PDB entry 9H2H | electron microscopy, 6.10 A resolution (low resolution: residue-level contacts below are approximate; hydrogen-bond / salt-bridge calls are withheld) | chains G and I of the 22 polymer chains in the assembly

Chain G:
Molecule: Occlusion-derived virus envelope protein E27
Source organism: Autographa californica nucleopolyhedrovirus
UniProt: P41702 (E27_NPVAC); residue numbers follow UniProt; this construct covers 1-290
Sequence (290 residues; each row starts with the number of its first residue):
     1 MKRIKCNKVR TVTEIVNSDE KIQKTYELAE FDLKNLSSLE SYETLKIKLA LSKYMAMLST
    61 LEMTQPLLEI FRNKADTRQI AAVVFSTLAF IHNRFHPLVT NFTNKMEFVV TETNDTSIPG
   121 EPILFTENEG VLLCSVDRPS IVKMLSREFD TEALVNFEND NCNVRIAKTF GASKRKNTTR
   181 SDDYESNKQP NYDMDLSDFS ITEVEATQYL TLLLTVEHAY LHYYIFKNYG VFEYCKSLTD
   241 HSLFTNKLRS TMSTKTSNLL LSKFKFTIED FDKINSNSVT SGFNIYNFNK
Unresolved in the structure: 1-6, 157-160, 175-197, 255-257, 277-290

Chain I:
Molecule: Protein C42
Source organism: Autographa californica nucleopolyhedrovirus
UniProt: P25695 (C42_NPVAC); residues 1-361 here = UniProt positions 1-361
Sequence (361 residues; each row starts with the number of its first residue):
     1 MSAIALYLEI NKLRLKIDEP MQLAIWPQLF PLLCDEHQSV QLNTDVLINF MMHVARKSQN
    61 TILNNNAAIA SQYAAGNADV VAAPASAQPT PRPVINLFAR ANAAAPAQPS EELINMRRYR
   121 NAARKLIHHY SLNSTSSTEY KISDVVMTMI FLLRSEKYHS LFKLLETTFD DYTCRPQMTQ
   181 VQTDTLLDAV RSLLEMPSTT IDLTTVDIMR SSFARCFNSP IMRYAKIVLL QNVALQRDKR
   241 TTLEELLIER GEKIQMLQPQ QYINSGTEIP FCDDAEFLNR LLKHIDPYPL SRMYYNAANT
   301 MFYTTMENYA VSNCKFNIED YNNIFKVMEN IRKHSNKNSN DQDELNIYLG VQSSNAKRKK
   361 Y
Unresolved in the structure: 1-112, 197-199, 235-237, 332-361
UniProt features mapped onto this chain:
  - region: L32 to E36 (LXCXE motif)
  - motif: K357 to K360 (Nuclear localization signal)

Chain G / chain I interface:
Contacting residue pairs (172):
  T44(G) - L290(I)
  I47(G) - Y294(I)
  K48(G) - L282(I)
  K48(G) - I285(I)
  K48(G) - D286(I)
  K48(G) - Y288(I)
  L49(G) - L282(I)
  S52(G) - L278(I)
  S52(G) - L281(I)
  K53(G) - L278(I)
  A56(G) - C272(I)
  A56(G) - F277(I)
  A56(G) - L278(I)
  A56(G) - L281(I)
  M57(G) - I269(I)
  M57(G) - P270(I)
  M57(G) - F271(I)
  M57(G) - C272(I)
  T60(G) - P270(I)
  T60(G) - C272(I)
  L61(G) - P270(I)
  T77(G) - Q260(I)
  T77(G) - Q261(I)
  R78(G) - Q261(I)
  R78(G) - Y262(I)
  A81(G) - Q261(I)
  A81(G) - I263(I)
  A82(G) - I263(I)
  F85(G) - I263(I)
  F85(G) - T267(I)
  A89(G) - I269(I)
  F90(G) - F271(I)
  N93(G) - F271(I)
  T100(G) - I269(I)
  N101(G) - G266(I)
  N101(G) - T267(I)
  N101(G) - E268(I)
  N101(G) - I269(I)
  F102(G) - G266(I)
  T103(G) - S265(I)
  N104(G) - I263(I)
  N104(G) - N264(I)
  N104(G) - S265(I)
  N104(G) - G266(I)
  K105(G) - Y262(I)
  K105(G) - I263(I)
  K105(G) - N264(I)
  M106(G) - Y262(I)
  M106(G) - I263(I)
  E107(G) - P259(I)
  E107(G) - Q261(I)
  F108(G) - P259(I)
  F108(G) - Q260(I)
  F108(G) - Q261(I)
  F108(G) - I263(I)
  V109(G) - I254(I)
  V109(G) - L257(I)
  V109(G) - Q260(I)
  V110(G) - Q260(I)
  T111(G) - I254(I)
  N114(G) - R250(I)
  N114(G) - N308(I)
  N114(G) - V311(I)
  N114(G) - S312(I)
  D115(G) - E249(I)
  D115(G) - R250(I)
  D115(G) - K253(I)
  T116(G) - R250(I)
  T116(G) - I254(I)
  S117(G) - R250(I)
  S117(G) - N308(I)
  I118(G) - L246(I)
  I118(G) - L247(I)
  I118(G) - R250(I)
  I118(G) - N308(I)
  P119(G) - L246(I)
  P119(G) - T305(I)
  P119(G) - N308(I)
  P119(G) - Y309(I)
  P119(G) - S312(I)
  G120(G) - T305(I)
  G120(G) - Y309(I)
  T126(G) - Q255(I)
  L133(G) - P259(I)
  S140(G) - T304(I)
  K143(G) - T304(I)
  K143(G) - E307(I)
  M144(G) - T300(I)
  M144(G) - M301(I)
  M144(G) - T304(I)
  R147(G) - S131(I)
  R147(G) - L132(I)
  R147(G) - N133(I)
  R147(G) - T300(I)
  R147(G) - Y303(I)
  R147(G) - T304(I)
  R147(G) - E307(I)
  E148(G) - H128(I)
  E148(G) - N133(I)
  E148(G) - S134(I)
  E148(G) - T135(I)
  F149(G) - T135(I)
  D150(G) - T135(I)
  D150(G) - S136(I)
  D150(G) - R292(I)
  D150(G) - N296(I)
  T151(G) - R292(I)
  T151(G) - M293(I)
  T151(G) - N296(I)
  E152(G) - R292(I)
  A153(G) - R292(I)
  L154(G) - R292(I)
  V155(G) - S291(I)
  V155(G) - R292(I)
  V155(G) - Y295(I)
  D198(G) - R280(I)
  D198(G) - K283(I)
  F199(G) - R280(I)
  F199(G) - H284(I)
  I201(G) - H284(I)
  I201(G) - Y288(I)
  T202(G) - Y288(I)
  E203(G) - Y288(I)
  E203(G) - P289(I)
  E203(G) - M293(I)
  A206(G) - Y288(I)
  A206(G) - M293(I)
  T207(G) - M293(I)
  T207(G) - N296(I)
  T207(G) - A297(I)
  L210(G) - M293(I)
  L210(G) - Y294(I)
  T211(G) - A297(I)
  T211(G) - T300(I)
  T211(G) - M301(I)
  L214(G) - M301(I)
  T215(G) - M301(I)
  H218(G) - I324(I)
  T239(G) - D320(I)
  D240(G) - D320(I)
  H241(G) - D320(I)
  H241(G) - I324(I)
  H241(G) - V327(I)
  S242(G) - D320(I)
  S242(G) - V327(I)
  F244(G) - V327(I)
  T245(G) - V327(I)
  T245(G) - N330(I)
  L248(G) - I331(I)
  R249(G) - N330(I)
  R249(G) - I331(I)
  M252(G) - I331(I)
  S253(G) - I331(I)
  N258(G) - I331(I)
  L259(G) - M328(I)
  L259(G) - I331(I)
  L260(G) - Y294(I)
  L261(G) - M328(I)
  S262(G) - M328(I)
  K263(G) - L290(I)
  K263(G) - Y294(I)
  F264(G) - M328(I)
  K265(G) - F325(I)
  K265(G) - K326(I)
  K265(G) - M328(I)
  K265(G) - E329(I)
  F266(G) - Y294(I)
  F266(G) - F325(I)
  F266(G) - M328(I)
  E269(G) - I227(I)
  F271(G) - N322(I)
  I274(G) - I227(I)
Interface residues without a listed pair, chain G (91 interface residues in all): S59, D137, S200, L238, T267, I268
Interface residues without a listed pair, chain I (73 interface residues in all): S137, L243, I318, N323

Overview:
91 residues of chain G face 73 of chain I across their interface.
Chain G is Occlusion-derived virus envelope protein E27 and chain I is Protein C42, both from Autographa
californica nucleopolyhedrovirus; the structure, AcMNPV apical cap - composite map of the C2 plug, was
determined by electron microscopy (same publication as 9H2A, 9H2B, 9H2C, 9H2J and 9H2K).
